Entry 8JND (electron microscopy, 3.66 A resolution); this record covers chains H and I of the 19 polymer chains in the assembly.

== Chain H ==
Molecule: Histone H2B type 1-J
Source organism: Homo sapiens
UniProt: P06899 (H2B1J_HUMAN); residues 0-125 here correspond to UniProt positions 1-126 (UniProt number = residue number + 1)
Sequence (129 residues; each row starts with the number of its first residue; numbers below 1 keep their minus sign (Gly-3 is residue -3)):
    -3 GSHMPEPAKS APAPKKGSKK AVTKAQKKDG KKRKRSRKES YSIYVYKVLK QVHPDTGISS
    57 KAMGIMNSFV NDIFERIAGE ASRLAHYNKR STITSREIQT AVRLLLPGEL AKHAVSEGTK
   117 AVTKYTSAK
Not modelled in the structure: -3 to 32, 124-125
Construct notes: expression tag (-3 to -1)
UniProt features mapped onto this chain:
  - modified residue: Pro1 (N-acetylproline), Glu2 (ADP-ribosyl glutamic acid), Lys5 (N6-(2-hydroxyisobutyryl)lysine), Ser6 (ADP-ribosylserine), Lys11 (N6-(beta-hydroxybutyryl)lysine), Lys12 (N6-(2-hydroxyisobutyryl)lysine), Ser14 (Phosphoserine), Lys15 (N6-acetyllysine), Lys16 (N6-(beta-hydroxybutyryl)lysine), Lys20 (N6-(2-hydroxyisobutyryl)lysine), Lys23 (N6-(2-hydroxyisobutyryl)lysine), Lys24 (N6-(2-hydroxyisobutyryl)lysine), Lys34 (N6-(2-hydroxyisobutyryl)lysine), Glu35 (PolyADP-ribosyl glutamic acid), Ser36 (Phosphoserine), Lys43 (N6-(2-hydroxyisobutyryl)lysine), Lys46 (N6-(2-hydroxyisobutyryl)lysine), Lys57 (N6,N6-dimethyllysine), Arg79 (Dimethylated arginine), Lys85 (N6,N6,N6-trimethyllysine) and 6 more in UniProt
  - glycosylation: Ser112 (O-linked (GlcNAc) serine)
  - cross-link (Glycyl lysine isopeptide (Lys-Gly)): Lys5 (interchain with G-Cter in SUMO2), Lys20 (interchain with G-Cter in SUMO2), Lys34 (interchain with G-Cter in ubiquitin), Lys120 (interchain with G-Cter in ubiquitin)

== Chain I ==
Molecule: 156-nt DNA strand
Source organism: synthetic construct
Sequence (156 nucleotides; each row starts with the number of its first residue):
     1 ATCAGAATCC CGGTGCCGAG GCCGCTCAAT TGGTCGTAGA CAGCTCTAGC ACCGCTTAAA
    61 CGCACGTACG CGCTGTCCCC CGCGTTTTAA CCGCCAAGGG GATTACACCC AAGACACCAG
   121 GCACGAGACA GAAAAAAACA ACGAAAACGG CCACCA

== Chain H / chain I interface ==
Pairs across the interface (10):
  Arg33(H) - DT103(I)  salt bridge to the phosphate
  Tyr42(H) - DG20(I)  hydrogen bond to the phosphate
  Gly53(H) - DG20(I)  phosphate contact
  Ile54(H) - DA19(I)  sugar contact
  Ser55(H) - DA19(I)  phosphate contact
  Ser56(H) - DA19(I)  hydrogen bond to the phosphate
  Arg86(H) - DG39(I)  phosphate contact
  Ser87(H) - DA38(I)  sugar contact
  Ser87(H) - DG39(I)  hydrogen bond to the phosphate
  Thr88(H) - DG39(I)  hydrogen bond to the phosphate
Also at the interface, not in a pair above, chain H (10 interface residues in all): Lys85

== Summary ==
10 residues of chain H and 5 residues of chain I are in contact; the contacts include 4 hydrogen bonds and 1
salt bridge. Among the polar pairs are Tyr42(H)-DG20(I), Ser56(H)-DA19(I) and Ser87(H)-DG39(I).
Chain H is Histone H2B type 1-J (Homo sapiens) and chain I is a 156-nt DNA strand (synthetic construct); the
structure, The cryo-EM structure of the nonameric RAD51 ring bound to the nucleosome with the linker DNA ...,
was determined by electron microscopy (same publication as 8JNE, 8JNF, 8XBT, 8XBU and 8XBW).
